PDB entry 8PP7 | electron microscopy, 2.91 A resolution | chains D and I of the 14 polymer chains in the assembly

== Chain D ==
Protein: Histone H2B
Source organism: Drosophila melanogaster
UniProtKB: P02283 (H2B_DROME); residues 0-122 here correspond to UniProt positions 1-123 (UniProt number = residue number + 1)
Sequence (123 residues; row label = number of the first residue in the row; numbering starts at 0):
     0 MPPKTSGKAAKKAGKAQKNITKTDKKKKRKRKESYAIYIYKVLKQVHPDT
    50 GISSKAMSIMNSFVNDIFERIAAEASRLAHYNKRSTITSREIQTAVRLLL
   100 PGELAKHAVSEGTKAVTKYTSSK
Unresolved in the structure: 0-27, 122
Curated features (UniProtKB/Swiss-Prot):
  - modified residue: Pro1 (N-methylproline), Lys43 (N6-succinyllysine), Lys113 (N6-succinyllysine), Lys117 (N6-succinyllysine)
  - glycosylation: Ser109 (O-linked (GlcNAc) serine)
  - cross-link: Lys117 (Glycyl lysine isopeptide (Lys-Gly) (interchain with G-Cter in ubiquitin))

== Chain I ==
Molecule: 248-nt DNA strand
Source organism: Homo sapiens
Sequence (248 nucleotides; each row starts with the number of its first residue; note: 76 numbers in that range are skipped by the numbering (no residue carries them; nothing is unmodelled there); numbers below 1 keep their minus sign (DA-113 is residue -113)):
  -113 ATATCTCGGGCTTATGTGATGGACCCTATACGCGGCGGACCTGGAGAATC
   -63 CCGGTGCCGAGGCCGCTCAATTGGTCGTAGACAGCTCTAGCACCGCTTAA
   -13 ACGCACGTACGCGCTGTCCCC
    84 CGCGTTTTAACCGCCAAGGGGATTACTCCCTAGTCTCCAGGCACGTGTCA
   134 GATATATACATCCTGTGTATGTATTGAACAGCGACTCGGGATATCTCTAG
   184 AGTCGACCTGCAGGCATGCAAGCTTGG
Unresolved in the structure: -113 to -76, 154-210

== Interface between chain D and chain I ==
Residue-residue contacts - 8 pairs, chain D then chain I:
  Arg28(D) - DC127(I)  phosphate contact
  Lys29(D) - DA126(I)  phosphate contact
  Arg30(D) - DA126(I)  phosphate contact
  Lys31(D) - DC125(I)  sugar contact
  Lys31(D) - DA126(I)  hydrogen bond to the phosphate
  Glu32(D) - DC125(I)  phosphate contact
  Ser33(D) - DC125(I)  hydrogen bond to the phosphate
  Tyr37(D) - DG124(I)  hydrogen bond to the phosphate
Interface residues without a listed pair, chain D (8 interface residues in all): Ile36

== In short ==
8 residues of chain D face 4 of chain I across their interface; the contacts include 3 hydrogen bonds. Among
the polar pairs are Lys31(D)-DA126(I), Ser33(D)-DC125(I) and Tyr37(D)-DG124(I).
Here chain D is Histone H2B (Drosophila melanogaster) and chain I is a 248-nt DNA strand (Homo sapiens). Entry
8PP7 (human RYBP-PRC1 bound to mononucleosome) was determined by electron microscopy.
